PDB entry 7QYR | X-ray diffraction, 2.40 A resolution | chains A and D of the 8 polymer chains in the assembly

Chain A (and D):
Name: Probable alpha-L-glutamate ligase
From: Pseudomonas aeruginosa PAO1
Notes: EC 6.3.2.-; chain D of this document is another copy of the same molecule, construct and numbering; everything in this record applies to it too
Reference sequence: Q9HTZ2 (RIMK_PSEAE); residues 1-301 here = UniProt positions 1-301
Sequence (314 residues; row label = number of the first residue in the row):
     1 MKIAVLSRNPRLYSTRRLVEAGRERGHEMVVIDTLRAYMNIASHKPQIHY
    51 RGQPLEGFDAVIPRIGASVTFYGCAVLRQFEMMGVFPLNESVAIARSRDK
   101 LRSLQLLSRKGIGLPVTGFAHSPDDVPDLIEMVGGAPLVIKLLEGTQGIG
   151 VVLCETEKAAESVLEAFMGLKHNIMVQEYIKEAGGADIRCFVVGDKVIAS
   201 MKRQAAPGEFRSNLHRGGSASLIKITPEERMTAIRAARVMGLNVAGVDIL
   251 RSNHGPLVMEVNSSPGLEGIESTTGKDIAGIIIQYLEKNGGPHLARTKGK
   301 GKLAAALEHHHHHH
Disordered / not traced: 293-314 (chain D: 294-314)
Differences from the reference sequence: expression tag (302-314)
Ligand contacts: ADP (adenosine-5'-diphosphate): Val139, Lys141, Val151, Gln177, Glu178, Tyr179, Ile180, Asp187, Arg203, Phe210, Arg211, Ser212, Asn213, Leu250, Met259
Curated features (UniProtKB/Swiss-Prot):
  - binding site (ATP): Lys141, Glu178, Tyr179, Asp187, Arg211 to Asn213
  - binding site (Mg(2+)): Asp248, Glu260, Asn262
  - binding site (Mn(2+)): Asp248, Glu260, Asn262
What the authors report for this chain:
  - binding site for ADP: Lys141, Glu178, Ile180, Phe210, Ser212, Asn213
  - binding site for poly-glutamate: Ser7, Arg8, Ser14, Arg64, Ser68, Arg189, Asn262

Chain A / chain D interface:
Pairs across the interface (87):
  Leu35(A) with His121(D); Ser122(D), hydrogen bond (backbone-backbone)
  Arg36(A) with Ser122(D); Asp124(D), salt bridge
  Tyr38(A) with Phe119(D); Ala120(D), hydrophobic; Pro123(D), hydrophobic; Asp125(D); Asp128(D), hydrogen bond; Leu129(D); Met132(D), hydrophobic
  Met39(A) with Gly118(D); Phe119(D), hydrogen bond (backbone-backbone); Met132(D)
  Asn40(A) with Val116(D); Thr117(D), hydrogen bond (side chain-backbone); Met132(D)
  Ile41(A) with Leu104(D), hydrophobic; Ser108(D), hydrogen bond (backbone-side chain); Thr117(D), hydrogen bond (backbone-backbone); Phe119(D), hydrophobic
  Ser43(A) with Ser108(D)
  His49(A) with Asp128(D), salt bridge; Met132(D)
  Arg51(A) with Asp124(D)
  Gly52(A) with Asp125(D); Asp128(D)
  Phe71(A) with Phe71(D), hydrophobic; Asp99(D); Gly145(D); Thr146(D); Asn173(D)
  Tyr72(A) with Phe119(D); Ala120(D); His121(D); Asn173(D)
  Ala75(A) with Gln105(D), hydrogen bond (backbone-side chain)
  Arg78(A) with Asp99(D), salt bridge; Arg102(D); Gln105(D), hydrogen bond
  Gln79(A) with Gln105(D), hydrogen bond
  Met82(A) with Gln105(D); Arg109(D)
  Asp99(A) with Phe71(D); Arg78(D), salt bridge
  Arg102(A) with Arg78(D); Val92(D)
  Leu104(A) with Ile41(D)
  Gln105(A) with Ile41(D); Ala75(D), hydrogen bond (side chain-backbone); Arg78(D), hydrogen bond; Gln79(D), hydrogen bond; Met82(D)
  Ser108(A) with Ile41(D), hydrogen bond (side chain-backbone); Ala42(D); Ser43(D), hydrogen bond (side chain-backbone)
  Arg109(A) with Ser43(D); Met82(D)
  Thr117(A) with Asn40(D); Ile41(D), hydrogen bond (backbone-backbone)
  Gly118(A) with Met39(D)
  Phe119(A) with Tyr38(D); Met39(D), hydrogen bond (backbone-backbone); Ile41(D), hydrophobic; Tyr72(D)
  Ala120(A) with Tyr38(D), hydrophobic; Tyr72(D)
  His121(A) with Leu35(D); Tyr72(D), hydrogen bond (backbone-side chain)
  Ser122(A) with Leu35(D), hydrogen bond (backbone-backbone); Arg36(D)
  Pro123(A) with Tyr38(D), hydrophobic
  Asp124(A) with Arg36(D), salt bridge; Arg51(D)
  Asp125(A) with Tyr38(D); Gly52(D)
  Asp128(A) with Tyr38(D), hydrogen bond; His49(D), salt bridge; Gly52(D)
  Leu129(A) with Tyr38(D), hydrophobic
  Met132(A) with Tyr38(D), hydrophobic; Met39(D); Asn40(D), hydrogen bond (backbone-side chain); His49(D)
  Gly145(A) with Phe71(D)
  Thr146(A) with Phe71(D)
  Asn173(A) with Tyr72(D)
Interface residues without a listed pair, chain A (45 interface residues in all): Ala42, Gln47, Gln53, Val92, Leu101, Leu114, Val116, Val133
Interface residues without a listed pair, chain D (44 interface residues in all): Gln53, Leu101, Leu106, Leu114

Summary:
Chain A and chain D form an interface of 45 and 44 residues respectively; the contacts include 20 hydrogen
bonds and 6 salt bridges. Among the polar pairs are Arg36(A)-Asp124(D), His49(A)-Asp128(D) and
Arg78(A)-Asp99(D). The paper reports a binding site for poly-glutamate at Ser7(A), Arg8(A) and Ser14(A) among
others; a binding site for ADP at Lys141(A), Glu178(A) and Ile180(A) among others.
Chain A and chain D are both Probable alpha-L-glutamate ligase (Pseudomonas aeruginosa PAO1); the structure,
Crystal structure of RimK from Pseudomonas aeruginosa PAO1, was determined by X-ray diffraction (same
publication as 7QYS).
